Entry 7DVT (X-ray diffraction, 2.09 A resolution); this record covers chain A.

Chain A:
Molecule: HTH marR-type domain-containing protein
Organism: Streptococcus agalactiae serotype III (strain NEM316)
Notes: fragment: heme sensor protein
Reference sequence: Q8E4J9 (Q8E4J9_STRA3); residue numbers follow UniProt; this construct covers 1-146
Chain sequence (153 residues; row label = number of the first residue in the row):
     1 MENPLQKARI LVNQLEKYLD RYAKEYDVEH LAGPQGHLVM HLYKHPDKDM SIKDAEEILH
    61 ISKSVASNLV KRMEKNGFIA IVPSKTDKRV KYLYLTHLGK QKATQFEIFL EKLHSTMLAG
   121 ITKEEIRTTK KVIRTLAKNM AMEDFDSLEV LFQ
Unresolved in the structure: 1-2, 149-153
Sequence notes: expression tag (147-153)
Metal / ion sites: heme Fe near His114 (its only coordinating residue here)
Ligand contacts: heme (HEM): Pro4, Leu15, Leu19, Ala32, Phe106, Leu110, Leu113, His114, Met117, Leu118, Lys123, Ile126, Leu136
What the authors report for this chain:
  - heme coordination: His114
  - binding site for carbon monoxide: Pro4
  - mutagenesis - H114A: abolished binding to heme

Overview:
Chain A binds heme. From the paper: a binding site for carbon monoxide at Pro4; H114A abolishes binding to
heme.
Chain A is HTH marR-type domain-containing protein (Streptococcus agalactiae serotype III (strain NEM316));
the structure, Crystal structure of heme sensor protein PefR in complex with heme and carbon monoxide, was
determined by X-ray diffraction, deposited together with 7DVR, 7DVS, 7DVU and 7DVV.
